Entry 6VOL (electron microscopy, 4.06 A resolution (low resolution: residue-level contacts below are approximate; hydrogen-bond / salt-bridge calls are withheld)); this record covers chains A and F of the 26 polymer chains in the assembly.

# Chain A
Name: ATP synthase subunit alpha, chloroplastic
From: Spinacia oleracea
Notes: EC 7.1.2.2
UniProt: P06450 (ATPA_SPIOL); residue numbers follow UniProt; this construct covers 1-507
Chain sequence (507 residues; each row starts with the number of its first residue):
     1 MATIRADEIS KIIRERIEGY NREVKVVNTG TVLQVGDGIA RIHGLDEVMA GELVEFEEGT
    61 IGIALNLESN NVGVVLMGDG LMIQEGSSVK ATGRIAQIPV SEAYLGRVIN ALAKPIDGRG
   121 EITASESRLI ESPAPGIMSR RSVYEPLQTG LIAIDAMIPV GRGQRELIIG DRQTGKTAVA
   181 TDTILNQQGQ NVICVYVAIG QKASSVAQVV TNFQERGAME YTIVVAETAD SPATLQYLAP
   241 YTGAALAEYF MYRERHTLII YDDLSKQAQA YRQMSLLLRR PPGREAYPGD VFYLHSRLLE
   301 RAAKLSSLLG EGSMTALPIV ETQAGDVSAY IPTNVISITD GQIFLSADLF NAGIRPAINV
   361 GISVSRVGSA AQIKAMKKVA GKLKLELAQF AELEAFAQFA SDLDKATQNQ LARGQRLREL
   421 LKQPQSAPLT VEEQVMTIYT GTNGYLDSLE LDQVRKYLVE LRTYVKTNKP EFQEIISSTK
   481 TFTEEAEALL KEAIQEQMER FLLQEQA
Disordered / not traced: 1-6, 504-507
Swiss-Prot annotation at these positions:
  - binding site (ATP): G170 to T177
  - site: S363 (Required for activity)
Ligand contacts:
  - ATP (adenosine-5'-triphosphate), molecule 1: D171, R172, Q173, T174, G175, K176, T177, A178, Q201, E321, F350, R355, P356, Q423, P424, Q425
  - ATP, molecule 2: S337, V364, R366
  - tentoxin (TTX): A50, G51, I63, A64, L65, V75, M77, E131, Y237, L238, R297

# Chain F
Name: ATP synthase subunit beta, chloroplastic
From: Spinacia oleracea
Notes: EC 7.1.2.2
UniProt: P00825 (ATPB_SPIOL); residues 1-498 here = UniProt positions 1-498
Chain sequence (498 residues; numbered 1 to 498; the number before each row is that of its first residue):
     1 MRINPTTSDP GVSTLEKKNL GRIAQIIGPV LDVAFPPGKM PNIYNALIVK GRDTAGQPMN
    61 VTCEVQQLLG NNRVRAVAMS ATDGLTRGME VIDTGAPLSV PVGGATLGRI FNVLGEPVDN
   121 LGPVDTRTTS PIHRSAPAFT QLDTKLSIFE TGIKVVDLLA PYRRGGKIGL FGGAGVGKTV
   181 LIMELINNIA KAHGGVSVFG GVGERTREGN DLYMEMKESG VINEQNIAES KVALVYGQMN
   241 EPPGARMRVG LTALTMAEYF RDVNEQDVLL FIDNIFRFVQ AGSEVSALLG RMPSAVGYQP
   301 TLSTEMGSLQ ERITSTKEGS ITSIQAVYVP ADDLTDPAPA TTFAHLDATT VLSRGLAAKG
   361 IYPAVDPLDS TSTMLQPRIV GEEHYEIAQR VKETLQRYKE LQDIIAILGL DELSEEDRLT
   421 VARARKIERF LSQPFFVAEV FTGSPGKYVG LAETIRGFQL ILSGELDSLP EQAFYLVGNI
   481 DEATAKAMNL EMESKLKK
Disordered / not traced: 1-16, 495-498
Swiss-Prot annotation at these positions:
  - binding site (ATP): G172 to T179
Ligand contacts:
  - ATP (adenosine-5'-triphosphate), molecule 1: G173, A174, G175, V176, G177, K178, T179, V180, L181, R205, E208, D273, N274, Y362, Q433, F435, A438, F441, T442
  - ATP, molecule 2: T373, L375, Q376, Y385
  - tentoxin (TTX): G28, P29, A81, T82, D83

# How chain A and chain F interact
Pairs across the interface - 76 pairs, chain A then chain F:
  D46(A) with R87(F)
  E47(A) with T86(F)
  V48(A) with T86(F); R87(F)
  M49(A) with R52(F); G84(F); L85(F); T86(F)
  A50(A) with D83(F); G84(F); L85(F)
  L65(A) with I26(F)
  N66(A) with I26(F); I27(F)
  L67(A) with Q25(F); I26(F)
  E68(A) with Q25(F); R87(F)
  S69(A) with Q25(F); R87(F)
  E131(A) with D83(F)
  A134(A) with N240(F)
  G136(A) with T206(F)
  I137(A) with T206(F); N210(F)
  M138(A) with I110(F); V118(F); D119(F); N120(F); Y213(F)
  R140(A) with T206(F); N210(F)
  S142(A) with D211(F)
  R280(A) with A287(F); L288(F)
  P281(A) with A287(F); P293(F)
  P282(A) with V296(F); G297(F)
  G283(A) with V296(F)
  R284(A) with D333(F); D336(F)
  G289(A) with Q280(F); E284(F)
  D290(A) with E284(F)
  F292(A) with M239(F); R246(F); R277(F)
  Y293(A) with N240(F); E241(F); P242(F); R246(F); E284(F)
  S296(A) with M239(F); N240(F)
  E300(A) with R205(F); T206(F); M239(F); N240(F)
  S328(A) with A331(F); D332(F)
  T333(A) with A174(F); Y328(F)
  N334(A) with Y328(F)
  I336(A) with R205(F)
  S337(A) with R205(F); R277(F)
  I338(A) with R205(F); M239(F)
  T339(A) with R205(F)
  D340(A) with R207(F)
  S365(A) with F441(F)
  R366(A) with V180(F); R207(F); F441(F)
  S369(A) with V440(F)
Interface residues without a listed pair, chain A (46 interface residues in all): G44, N71, I95, R141, R165, A329, K405
Interface residues without a listed pair, chain F (51 interface residues in all): A24, G28, T82, T179, E204, Y236, Q238, P243, P330, S494

# In short
46 residues of chain A and 51 residues of chain F are in contact. One ATP molecule and one tentoxin molecule
are bound between chain A and chain F. Bound to chain A: ATP. Bound to chain F: ATP.
Chain A is ATP synthase subunit alpha, chloroplastic and chain F is ATP synthase subunit beta, chloroplastic,
both from Spinacia oleracea; the structure, Chloroplast ATP synthase (R2, CF1FO), was determined by electron
microscopy together with 6VM1, 6VM4, 6VMB, 6VMD, 6VMG, 6VOF and 8 further entries from the same study.
